7WWZ - chain A; structure by X-ray diffraction, 1.16 A resolution.

[Chain A]
Protein: Isoform C of Bromodomain-containing protein 4
Organism: Homo sapiens
Notes: fragment: bromodomain
UniProtKB: O60885 (BRD4_HUMAN), isoform O60885-2; numbering as in UniProt (aligned over 43-168)
Amino-acid sequence (126 residues; each row starts with the number of its first residue):
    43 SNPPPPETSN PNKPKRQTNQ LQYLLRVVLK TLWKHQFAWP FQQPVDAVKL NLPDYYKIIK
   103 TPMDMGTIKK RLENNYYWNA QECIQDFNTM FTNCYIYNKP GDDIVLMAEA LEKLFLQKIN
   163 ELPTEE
Sequence notes: conflict Ser-43 (Thr in O60885)
Small-molecule neighbours: 7OW (1,3-dimethyl-5-[2-(oxan-4-yl)-3-[2-(trifluoromethyloxy)ethyl]benzimidazol-5-yl]pyridin-2-one): Trp-81, Pro-82, Phe-83, Gln-85, Val-87, Lys-91, Leu-92, Leu-94, Tyr-97, Cys-136, Tyr-139, Asn-140, Ile-146, Met-149
Swiss-Prot annotation at these positions:
  - site: Asn-140 (Acetylated histone binding)
  - cross-link: Lys-99 (Glycyl lysine isopeptide (Lys-Gly) (interchain with G-Cter in SUMO2))
  - natural variant: Asp-145 (D145G: Found in a patient with a neurodevelopmental syndrome; uncertain significance)
  - mutagenesis: Asn-140 (N140A: Abolishes binding to acetylated histones)

[Summary]
Chain A binds compound 7OW. From UniProt: one mutagenesis site.
Chain A is Isoform C of Bromodomain-containing protein 4 (Homo sapiens); the structure, BRD4-BD1 complexed
with NEO2734, was determined by X-ray diffraction, deposited together with 7WX2.
